8EMK - chains A and C of the 3 polymer chains in the assembly; structure by X-ray diffraction, 1.67 A resolution.

== Chain A ==
Molecule: MHC class I antigen
From: Homo sapiens
Reference sequence: F4NBT2 (F4NBT2_HUMAN); residues 1-276 here correspond to UniProt positions 25-300 (UniProt number = residue number + 24)
Amino-acid sequence (276 residues; each row starts with the number of its first residue):
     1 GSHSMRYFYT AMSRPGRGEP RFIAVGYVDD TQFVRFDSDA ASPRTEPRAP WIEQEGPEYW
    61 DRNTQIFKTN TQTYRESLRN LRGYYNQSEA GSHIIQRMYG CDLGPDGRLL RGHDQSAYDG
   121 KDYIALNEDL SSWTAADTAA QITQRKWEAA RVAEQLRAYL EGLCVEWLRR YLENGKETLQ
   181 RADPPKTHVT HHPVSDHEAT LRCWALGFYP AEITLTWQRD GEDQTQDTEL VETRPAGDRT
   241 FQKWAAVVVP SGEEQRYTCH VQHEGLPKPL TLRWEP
Cystine bridges: Cys101-Cys164, Cys203-Cys259

== Chain C ==
Molecule: Nucleoprotein NP3 epitope
Reference sequence: P26072 (NCAP_I57A5); residues 1-9 here correspond to UniProt positions 418-426 (UniProt number = residue number + 417)
Amino-acid sequence (9 residues; numbered 1 to 9; the number before each row is that of its first residue):
     1 LPFDKPTIM
Construct notes: conflict Pro6 (Thr423 in P26072)

== How chain A and chain C interact ==
Contacting residue pairs - 39 pairs, chain A then chain C:
  Met5(A) with Leu1(C)
  Tyr7(A) with Leu1(C), hydrogen bond (side chain-backbone); Pro2(C)
  Tyr9(A) with Pro2(C)
  Tyr59(A) with Leu1(C), hydrophobic
  Arg62(A) with Asp4(C), salt bridge
  Asn63(A) with Leu1(C); Pro2(C)
  Ile66(A) with Phe3(C); Asp4(C)
  Phe67(A) with Pro2(C), hydrophobic
  Thr73(A) with Pro6(C); Thr7(C); Ile8(C)
  Glu76(A) with Ile8(C)
  Ser77(A) with Ile8(C); Met9(C), hydrogen bond (side chain-backbone)
  Asn80(A) with Ile8(C); Met9(C), hydrogen bond (side chain-backbone)
  Leu81(A) with Met9(C), hydrophobic
  Tyr84(A) with Met9(C), hydrogen bond (side chain-backbone)
  Arg97(A) with Phe3(C); Thr7(C)
  Tyr99(A) with Pro2(C); Phe3(C), hydrogen bond (side chain-backbone)
  Tyr123(A) with Met9(C), hydrophobic
  Thr143(A) with Met9(C), hydrogen bond (side chain-backbone)
  Lys146(A) with Met9(C), hydrogen bond (side chain-backbone)
  Trp147(A) with Thr7(C), hydrogen bond (side chain-backbone); Ile8(C), hydrogen bond (side chain-backbone); Met9(C), hydrophobic
  Val152(A) with Thr7(C)
  Gln155(A) with Phe3(C); Lys5(C)
  Tyr159(A) with Leu1(C), hydrogen bond (side chain-backbone); Pro2(C); Phe3(C)
  Trp167(A) with Leu1(C)
  Tyr171(A) with Leu1(C), hydrogen bond (side chain-backbone)
Other interface residues (no listed pair), chain A (30 interface residues in all): Thr69, Tyr74, Ile95, Ser116, Leu156

== Summary ==
30 residues of chain A face 9 of chain C across their interface, with 11 hydrogen bonds and 1 salt bridge.
Polar contacts include Arg62(A)-Asp4(C), Tyr7(A)-Leu1(C) and Ser77(A)-Met9(C).
Here chain A is MHC class I antigen (Homo sapiens) and chain C is Nucleoprotein NP3 epitope. Entry 8EMK
(Crystal structure of HLA-B*35:01-NP3 epitope from 1957 H2N2 influenza strain) was determined by X-ray
diffraction.
